4G25 - chain A; structure by X-ray diffraction, 2.00 A resolution.

# Chain A
Protein: Pentatricopeptide repeat-containing protein At2g32230, mitochondrial
Organism: Arabidopsis thaliana
Notes: EC 3.1.26.5
UniProt: Q66GI4 (PP179_ARATH); numbering as in UniProt (aligned over 77-572)
Sequence (501 residues; row label = number of the first residue in the row):
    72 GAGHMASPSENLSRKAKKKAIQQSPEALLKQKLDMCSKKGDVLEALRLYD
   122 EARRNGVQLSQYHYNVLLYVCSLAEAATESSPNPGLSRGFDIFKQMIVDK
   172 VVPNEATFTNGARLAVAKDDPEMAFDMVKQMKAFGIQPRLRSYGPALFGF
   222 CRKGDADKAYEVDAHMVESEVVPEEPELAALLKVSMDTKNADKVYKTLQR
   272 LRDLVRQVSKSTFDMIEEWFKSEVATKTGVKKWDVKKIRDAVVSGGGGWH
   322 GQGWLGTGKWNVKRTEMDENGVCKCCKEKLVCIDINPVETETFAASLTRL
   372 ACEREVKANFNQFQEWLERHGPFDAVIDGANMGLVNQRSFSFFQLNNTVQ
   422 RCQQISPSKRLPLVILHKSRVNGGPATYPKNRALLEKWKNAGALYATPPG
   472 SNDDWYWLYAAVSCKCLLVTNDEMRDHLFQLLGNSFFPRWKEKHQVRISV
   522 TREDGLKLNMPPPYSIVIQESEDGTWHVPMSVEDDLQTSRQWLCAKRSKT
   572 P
Not modelled in the structure: 72-94, 571-572
Modified positions: Mse76 (selenomethionine); Mse106, Mse167, Mse194, Mse198, Mse202, Mse237, Mse257, Mse286, Mse338, Mse403, Mse495, Mse531, Mse551 (selenomethionine; parent Met)
Construct notes: expression tag (72-76)
Metal / ion sites: Zn2+: Cys344, Cys347, His548, Cys565; Sr2+ near Asp475 (its only coordinating residue here)
What the authors report for this chain:
  - Sr2+ coordination: Asp475
  - Sr2+ coordination through a water molecule: Asp399, Asp474, Asp493
  - mutagenesis - D474A (>1,000-fold), D475A (>1,000-fold): decreased catalytic activity
  - mutagenesis - D399A, D474A, D475A, D493A: unchanged binding to pre-tRNA
  - catalytic residues: Asp399, His498 (proposed by the authors, not directly observed)
  - mutagenesis - D399A (>1,000-fold), D493A (>1,000-fold): decreased catalytic activity on pre-tRNA

# In short
The Zn2+ site is built by Cys344, Cys347, His548 and Cys565. The paper reports catalytic residues Asp399 and
His498; D474A and D475A reduce catalytic activity; 4 substitutions were tested in all.
Chain A is Pentatricopeptide repeat-containing protein At2g32230, mitochondrial (Arabidopsis thaliana); the
structure, Crystal Structure of proteinaceous RNase P 1 (PRORP1) from A. thaliana, SeMet substituted form with
Sr, was determined by X-ray diffraction, deposited together with 4G23, 4G24 and 4G26.
